4JKR - chains B and D of the 6 polymer chains in the assembly; structure by X-ray diffraction, 4.20 A resolution (low resolution: residue-level contacts below are approximate; hydrogen-bond / salt-bridge calls are withheld).

Chain B:
Name: DNA-directed RNA polymerase subunit alpha
Source organism: Escherichia coli
Notes: EC 2.7.7.6
UniProt: K0BPQ3 (K0BPQ3_ECO1E); residues 1-329 here = UniProt positions 1-329
Chain sequence (329 residues; row label = number of the first residue in the row):
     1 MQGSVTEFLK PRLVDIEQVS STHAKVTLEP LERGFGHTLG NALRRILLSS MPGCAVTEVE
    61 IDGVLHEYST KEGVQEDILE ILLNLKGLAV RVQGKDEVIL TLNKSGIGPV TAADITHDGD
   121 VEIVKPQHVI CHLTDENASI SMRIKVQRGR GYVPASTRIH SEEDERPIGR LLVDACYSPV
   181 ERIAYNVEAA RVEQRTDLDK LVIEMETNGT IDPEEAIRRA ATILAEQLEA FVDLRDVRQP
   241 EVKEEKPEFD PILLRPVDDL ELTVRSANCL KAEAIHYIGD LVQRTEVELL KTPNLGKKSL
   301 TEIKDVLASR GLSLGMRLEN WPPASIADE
Disordered / not traced: 1-5, 233-329

Chain D:
Name: DNA-directed RNA polymerase subunit beta'
Source organism: Escherichia coli
Notes: EC 2.7.7.6
UniProt: C5A0S8 (C5A0S8_ECOBW); residues 1-1407 here = UniProt positions 1-1407
Chain sequence (1416 residues; numbered 1 to 1416; the number before each row is that of its first residue):
     1 MKDLLKFLKA QTKTEEFDAI KIALASPDMI RSWSFGEVKK PETINYRTFK PERDGLFCAR
    61 IFGPVKDYEC LCGKYKRLKH RGVICEKCGV EVTQTKVRRE RMGHIELASP TAHIWFLKSL
   121 PSRIGLLLDM PLRDIERVLY FESYVVIEGG MTNLERQQIL TEEQYLDALE EFGDEFDAKM
   181 GAEAIQALLK SMDLEQECEQ LREELNETNS ETKRKKLTKR IKLLEAFVQS GNKPEWMILT
   241 VLPVLPPDLR PLVPLDGGRF ATSDLNDLYR RVINRNNRLK RLLDLAAPDI IVRNEKRMLQ
   301 EAVDALLDNG RRGRAITGSN KRPLKSLADM IKGKQGRFRQ NLLGKRVDYS GRSVITVGPY
   361 LRLHQCGLPK KMALELFKPF IYGKLELRGL ATTIKAAKKM VEREEAVVWD ILDEVIREHP
   421 VLLNRAPTLH RLGIQAFEPV LIEGKAIQLH PLVCAAYNAD FDGDQMAVHV PLTLEAQLEA
   481 RALMMSTNNI LSPANGEPII VPSQDVVLGL YYMTRDCVNA KGEGMVLTGP KEAERLYRSG
   541 LASLHARVKV RITEYEKDAN GELVAKTSLK DTTVGRAILW MIVPKGLPYS IVNQALGKKA
   601 ISKMLNTCYR ILGLKPTVIF ADQIMYTGFA YAARSGASVG IDDMVIPEKK HEIISEAEAE
   661 VAEIQEQFQS GLVTAGERYN KVIDIWAAAN DRVSKAMMDN LQTETVINRD GQEEKQVSFN
   721 SIYMMADSGA RGSAAQIRQL AGMRGLMAKP DGSIIETPIT ANFREGLNVL QYFISTHGAR
   781 KGLADTALKT ANSGYLTRRL VDVAQDLVVT EDDCGTHEGI MMTPVIEGGD VKEPLRDRVL
   841 GRVTAEDVLK PGTADILVPR NTLLHEQWCD LLEENSVDAV KVRSVVSCDT DFGVCAHCYG
   901 RDLARGHIIN KGEAIGVIAA QSIGEPGTQL TMRTFHIGGA ASRAAAESSI QVKNKGSIKL
   961 SNVKSVVNSS GKLVITSRNT ELKLIDEFGR TKESYKVPYG AVLAKGDGEQ VAGGETVANW
  1021 DPHTMPVITE VSGFVRFTDM IDGQTITRQT DELTGLSSLV VLDSAERTAG GKDLRPALKI
  1081 VDAQGNDVLI PGTDMPAQYF LPGKAIVQLE DGVQISSGDT LARIPQESGG TKDITGGLPR
  1141 VADLFEARRP KEPAILAEIS GIVSFGKETK GKRRLVITPV DGSDPYEEMI PKWRQLNVFE
  1201 GERVERGDVI SDGPEAPHDI LRLRGVHAVT RYIVNEVQDV YRLQGVKIND KHIEVIVRQM
  1261 LRKATIVNAG SSDFLEGEQV EYSRVKIANR ELEANGKVGA TYSRDLLGIT KASLATESFI
  1321 SAASFQETTR VLTEAAVAGK RDELRGLKEN VIVGRLIPAG TGYAYHQDRM RRRAAGEAPA
  1381 APQVTAEDAS ASLAELLNAG LGGSDNELEV HHHHHH
Disordered / not traced: 1-9, 931-946, 1127-1135, 1377-1416
Sequence notes: expression tag (1408-1416)
Ion coordination: Zn2+ site 1: Cys-70, Cys-72, Cys-88; Zn2+ site 2: Cys-814, Cys-898
Ligand contacts: guanosine-5',3'-tetraphosphate (G4P): Arg-362, His-364, Arg-417, Lys-615, Val-618, Ile-619, Asp-622
What the authors report for this chain:
  - binding site for guanosine-5',3'-tetraphosphate: Arg-362, Arg-417, Lys-615, Ile-619, Asp-622

Interface between chain B and chain D:
Contacting residue pairs (34):
  Arg-44(B) / Arg-538(D)
  Ser-49(B) / Ser-539(D)
  Leu-79(B) / Val-526(D)
  Leu-83(B) / Val-526(D)
  Leu-83(B) / Leu-527(D)
  Leu-83(B) / Thr-528(D)
  Leu-83(B) / Arg-551(D)
  Asn-84(B) / Arg-551(D)
  Lys-86(B) / Val-526(D)
  Lys-86(B) / Leu-527(D)
  Lys-86(B) / Thr-528(D)
  Lys-86(B) / Glu-532(D)
  Tyr-152(B) / Glu-532(D)
  Tyr-152(B) / Arg-535(D)
  Tyr-152(B) / Leu-536(D)
  Tyr-152(B) / Leu-541(D)
  Cys-176(B) / Glu-532(D)
  Ser-178(B) / Arg-535(D)
  Val-180(B) / Arg-535(D)
  Glu-181(B) / Lys-531(D)
  Glu-181(B) / Arg-535(D)
  Arg-182(B) / Glu-534(D)
  Arg-182(B) / Met-581(D)
  Ile-183(B) / Glu-534(D)
  Ile-183(B) / Arg-538(D)
  Arg-191(B) / Lys-370(D)
  Arg-191(B) / Asp-413(D)
  Arg-191(B) / Leu-441(D)
  Glu-193(B) / Ala-406(D)
  Glu-193(B) / Asp-410(D)
  Thr-196(B) / Lys-370(D)
  Thr-196(B) / Trp-409(D)
  Thr-196(B) / Glu-443(D)
  Glu-206(B) / Lys-531(D)
Also at the interface, not in a pair above, chain B (21 interface residues in all): Leu-48, Pro-154, Asp-174, Ala-184
Also at the interface, not in a pair above, chain D (23 interface residues in all): Val-407, Val-440, Met-525
From the paper, about this interface:
  - specific contacts: Arg-191(B)/Asp-413(D) (salt bridge)

Summary:
The interface between chain B and chain D involves 21 residues on one side and 23 on the other. The paper
describes a salt bridge between Arg-191(B) and Asp-413(D). Bound to chain D: guanosine-5',3'-tetraphosphate.
Cys-70(D), Cys-72(D) and Cys-88(D) coordinate Zn2+ site 1. The paper reports a binding site for
guanosine-5',3'-tetraphosphate at Arg-362(D), Arg-417(D) and Lys-615(D) among others.
Here chain B is DNA-directed RNA polymerase subunit alpha and chain D is DNA-directed RNA polymerase subunit
beta', both from Escherichia coli. Entry 4JKR (Crystal Structure of E. coli RNA Polymerase in complex with
ppGpp) was determined by X-ray diffraction.
